PDB entry 1MWA | X-ray diffraction, 2.40 A resolution | chains H and P of the 5 polymer chains in the assembly

Chain H:
Protein: H-2KBM3 MHC class I molecule heavy chain
From: Mus musculus
Reference sequence: P01901 (HA1B_MOUSE); residues 1-275 here correspond to UniProt positions 22-296 (UniProt number = residue number + 21)
Sequence (275 residues; numbered 1 to 275; the number before each row is that of its first residue):
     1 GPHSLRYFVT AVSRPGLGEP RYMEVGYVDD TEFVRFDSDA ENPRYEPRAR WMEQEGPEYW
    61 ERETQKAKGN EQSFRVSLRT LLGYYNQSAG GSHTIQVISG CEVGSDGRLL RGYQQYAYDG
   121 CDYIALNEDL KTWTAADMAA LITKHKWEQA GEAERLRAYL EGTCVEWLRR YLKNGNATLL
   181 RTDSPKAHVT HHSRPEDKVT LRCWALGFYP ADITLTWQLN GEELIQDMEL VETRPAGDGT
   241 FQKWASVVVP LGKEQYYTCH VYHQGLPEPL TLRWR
Unresolved in the structure: 275
Sequence notes: conflict Ser77 (Asp98 in P01901), Ala89 (Lys110 in P01901), Arg275 (Glu296 in P01901)
Cystine bridges: Cys101-Cys164, Cys203-Cys259
Covalent attachments: N-acetylglucosamine (NAG) linked to Asn176
Curated features (UniProtKB/Swiss-Prot):
  - glycosylation (N-linked (GlcNAc...) asparagine): Asn86, Asn176
Reported in the primary citation:
  - conformationally variable residues (side-chain flip): Trp147, Glu152

Chain P:
Protein: DEV8
Reference sequence: Q62425 (NUML_MOUSE); residues 1-8 here correspond to UniProt positions 54-61 (UniProt number = residue number + 53)
Sequence (8 residues; numbered 1 to 8; the number before each row is that of its first residue):
     1 EQYKFYSV

Chain H / chain P interface:
Pairs across the interface (43; chain H residue first):
  Tyr7(H) with Glu1(P), hydrogen bond (side chain-backbone); Gln2(P)
  Val9(H) with Gln2(P)
  Glu24(H) with Gln2(P)
  Tyr45(H) with Gln2(P)
  Arg62(H) with Glu1(P), salt bridge
  Glu63(H) with Glu1(P); Gln2(P), hydrogen bond (side chain-backbone)
  Lys66(H) with Glu1(P), salt bridge; Gln2(P), hydrogen bond (side chain-backbone)
  Asn70(H) with Gln2(P); Tyr3(P), hydrogen bond (side chain-backbone); Lys4(P); Phe5(P), hydrogen bond (side chain-backbone)
  Ser73(H) with Phe5(P); Ser7(P), hydrogen bond (backbone-side chain)
  Phe74(H) with Phe5(P), hydrophobic
  Ser77(H) with Ser7(P); Val8(P), hydrogen bond (side chain-backbone)
  Thr80(H) with Val8(P)
  Tyr84(H) with Val8(P), hydrogen bond (side chain-backbone)
  Val97(H) with Phe5(P), hydrophobic
  Gln114(H) with Tyr3(P); Phe5(P)
  Tyr116(H) with Phe5(P)
  Tyr123(H) with Val8(P), hydrophobic
  Thr143(H) with Val8(P), hydrogen bond (side chain-backbone)
  Lys146(H) with Val8(P), hydrogen bond (side chain-backbone)
  Trp147(H) with Tyr6(P), hydrogen bond (side chain-backbone); Ser7(P), hydrogen bond (side chain-backbone); Val8(P)
  Ala150(H) with Tyr6(P)
  Glu152(H) with Tyr3(P), hydrogen bond; Tyr6(P)
  Arg155(H) with Tyr3(P), hydrogen bond; Lys4(P), hydrogen bond (side chain-backbone)
  Leu156(H) with Tyr3(P), hydrogen bond (backbone-side chain)
  Tyr159(H) with Glu1(P), hydrogen bond (side chain-backbone); Gln2(P); Tyr3(P), hydrophobic
  Thr163(H) with Glu1(P)
  Trp167(H) with Glu1(P), hydrogen bond
  Tyr171(H) with Glu1(P), hydrogen bond (side chain-backbone)
Also at the interface, not in a pair above, chain H (31 interface residues in all): Val76, Leu81, Ser99
The authors on this interface:
  - residue pairs: Ser73(H)-Ser7(P) (hydrogen bond), Lys146(H)-Tyr6(P) (water-mediated contact), Trp147(H)-Ser7(P) (hydrogen bond)
  - interface residues, chain H: Ser77(H)

Overview:
Chain H and chain P form an interface of 31 and 8 residues respectively, with 19 hydrogen bonds and 2 salt
bridges. Among the polar pairs are Arg62(H)-Glu1(P), Lys66(H)-Glu1(P) and Tyr7(H)-Glu1(P). The authors report
hydrogen bonds between Ser73(H) and Ser7(P) and Trp147(H) and Ser7(P); a water-mediated contact between
Lys146(H) and Tyr6(P). The paper reports the interface residue Ser77(H); conformational variability at
Trp147(H) and Glu152(H).
Here chain H is H-2KBM3 MHC class I molecule heavy chain (Mus musculus) and chain P is DEV8. Entry 1MWA
(2C/H-2KBM3/DEV8 allogeneic complex) was determined by X-ray diffraction together with 1LEK and 1LEG from the
same study.
